Entry 1B4U (X-ray diffraction, 2.20 A resolution); this record covers chains A and D of the 4 polymer chains in the assembly.

Chain A:
Name: Protocatechuate 4,5-dioxygenase
Organism: Sphingomonas paucimobilis
Notes: EC 1.13.11.8; fragment: chain a, c, alpha chain, chain b, d, beta chain
Reference sequence: P22635 (PCYA_PSEPA); residues 1-139 here = UniProt positions 1-139
Sequence (139 residues; each row starts with the number of its first residue):
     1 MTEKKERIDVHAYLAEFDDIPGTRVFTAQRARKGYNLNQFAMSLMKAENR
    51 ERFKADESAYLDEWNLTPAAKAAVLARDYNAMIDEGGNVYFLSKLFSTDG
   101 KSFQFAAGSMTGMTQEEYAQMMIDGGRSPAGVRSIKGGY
Unresolved in the structure: 1-7
From the paper describing this entry:
  - binding site for 3,4-dihydroxybenzoic acid: Phe103
  - higher-order assembly contacts with a neighbouring Protocatechuate 4,5-dioxygenase: Glu85 to Met110
  - conformationally variable residues: Tyr90

Chain D:
Name: Protocatechuate 4,5-dioxygenase
Organism: Sphingomonas paucimobilis
Notes: EC 1.13.11.8; fragment: chain a, c, alpha chain, chain b, d, beta chain
Reference sequence: P22636 (PCYB_PSEPA); numbering as in UniProt (aligned over 1-302)
Sequence (302 residues; each row starts with the number of its first residue):
     1 MARVTTGITSSHIPALGAAIQTGTSDNDYWGPVFKGYQPIRDWIKQPGNM
    51 PDVVILVYNDHASAFDMNIIPTFAIGCAETFKPADEGWGPRPVPDVKGHP
   101 DLAWHIAQSLILDEFDMTIMNQMDVDHGCTVPLSMIFGEPEEWPCKVIPF
   151 PVNVVTYPPPSGKRCFALGDSIRAAVESFPEDLNVHVWGTGGMSHQLQGP
   201 RAGLINKEFDLNFIDKLISDPEELSKMPHIQYLRESGSEGVELVMWLIMR
   251 GALPEKVRDLYTFYHIPASNTALGAMILQPEETAGTPLEPRKVMSGHSLA
   301 QA
Unresolved in the structure: 1, 300-302
Bound ions: Fe ion: His12, His61, Glu242 (together with 3,4-dihydroxybenzoic acid)
Small-molecule neighbours: 3,4-dihydroxybenzoic acid (DHB): His12, Ile13, Pro14, His61, His127, His195, Leu197, Glu242, Ala268, Ser269, Asn270, Thr271
From the paper describing this entry:
  - binding site for 3,4-dihydroxybenzoic acid: Ile13, Pro14, His127, His195, Leu197, Ser269, Asn270 to Leu273
  - catalytic residues: His195 (proposed by the authors, not directly observed)
  - catalytic residues: His12, His61, Glu242

How chain A and chain D interact:
Contacting residue pairs (11):
  Val10(A) - His105(D)
  Val10(A) - Leu112(D)  hydrophobic
  His11(A) - His105(D)
  His11(A) - Ser178(D)
  His11(A) - Pro180(D)
  Leu14(A) - Gln108(D)
  Ala28(A) - Trp104(D)  hydrophobic
  Ala28(A) - Gln108(D)
  Arg32(A) - Pro100(D)
  Arg32(A) - Asp101(D)  salt bridge
  Arg32(A) - Trp104(D)
Interface residues without a listed pair, chain A (8 interface residues in all): Tyr13, Ala31, Tyr35
Interface residues without a listed pair, chain D (11 interface residues in all): Ser109, Asn121, Gln122

Overview:
8 residues of chain A and 11 residues of chain D are in contact, with 1 salt bridge. Its one salt-bridged
contact is Arg32(A)-Asp101(D). Chain D binds 3,4-dihydroxybenzoic acid. The paper reports catalytic residues
His195(D), His12(D) and His61(D) among others; a binding site for 3,4-dihydroxybenzoic acid at Phe103(A) and
Ile13(D) among others.
Here chain A is Protocatechuate 4,5-dioxygenase and chain D is Protocatechuate 4,5-dioxygenase, both from
Sphingomonas paucimobilis. Entry 1B4U (Protocatechuate 4,5-dioxygenase (ligab) in complex with protocatechuate
(pca)) was determined by X-ray diffraction (same publication as 1BOU).
